Entry 5A20 (electron microscopy, 7.60 A resolution (low resolution: residue-level contacts below are approximate; hydrogen-bond / salt-bridge calls are withheld)); this record covers chains E and F of the 8 polymer chains in the assembly.

# Chain E (and F)
Molecule: Head completion protein GP16
Organism: Bacillus phage SPP1
Notes: chain F of this document is another copy of the same molecule, construct and numbering; everything in this record applies to it too
Reference sequence: O48446 (O48446_BPSPP); numbering as in UniProt (aligned over 1-109)
Sequence (109 residues; each row starts with the number of its first residue):
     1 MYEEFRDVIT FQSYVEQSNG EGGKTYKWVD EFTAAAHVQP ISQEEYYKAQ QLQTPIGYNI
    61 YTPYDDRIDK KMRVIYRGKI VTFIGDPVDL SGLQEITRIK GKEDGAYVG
Construct notes: conflict R6 (Pro in O48446)

# Interface between chain E and chain F
Residue-residue contacts (84; chain E residue first):
  M1(E) - L93(F)
  Y2(E) - D89(F)
  Y2(E) - L90(F)
  Y2(E) - S91(F)
  Y2(E) - G92(F)
  Y2(E) - L93(F)
  Y2(E) - Q94(F)
  Y2(E) - E95(F)
  Y2(E) - I96(F)
  F5(E) - Y64(F)
  F5(E) - E95(F)
  A36(E) - D89(F)
  H37(E) - V88(F)
  H37(E) - D89(F)
  H37(E) - L90(F)
  V38(E) - D86(F)
  V38(E) - P87(F)
  V38(E) - V88(F)
  V38(E) - K100(F)
  Q39(E) - L90(F)
  P40(E) - I99(F)
  P40(E) - K100(F)
  P40(E) - G101(F)
  I41(E) - K100(F)
  Q43(E) - L52(F)
  Q43(E) - Q53(F)
  Q43(E) - K102(F)
  E45(E) - I41(F)
  E45(E) - E44(F)
  Y46(E) - E44(F)
  Y46(E) - K48(F)
  Y47(E) - I41(F)
  Y47(E) - Q43(F)
  Y47(E) - E44(F)
  Y47(E) - K48(F)
  Y47(E) - A49(F)
  Y47(E) - Q53(F)
  K48(E) - K48(F)
  K48(E) - A49(F)
  A49(E) - A49(F)
  A49(E) - Q51(F)
  Q50(E) - E44(F)
  Q50(E) - A49(F)
  Q50(E) - Q50(F)
  Q50(E) - Q51(F)
  Q50(E) - L52(F)
  Q50(E) - Q53(F)
  Q51(E) - Q51(F)
  Q53(E) - K102(F)
  T54(E) - K102(F)
  T54(E) - E103(F)
  T54(E) - G105(F)
  T54(E) - A106(F)
  P55(E) - K100(F)
  P55(E) - K102(F)
  G57(E) - K100(F)
  Y58(E) - D86(F)
  Y58(E) - K100(F)
  Y58(E) - G101(F)
  Y58(E) - K102(F)
  N59(E) - K100(F)
  Y76(E) - P87(F)
  R77(E) - Y64(F)
  R77(E) - D65(F)
  R77(E) - D66(F)
  R77(E) - D69(F)
  R77(E) - P87(F)
  R77(E) - V88(F)
  R77(E) - D89(F)
  R77(E) - E95(F)
  R77(E) - I96(F)
  R77(E) - T97(F)
  G78(E) - K71(F)
  K79(E) - D69(F)
  K79(E) - K70(F)
  K79(E) - G85(F)
  K79(E) - D86(F)
  K79(E) - P87(F)
  K79(E) - I99(F)
  I80(E) - K70(F)
  I80(E) - G85(F)
  V81(E) - G85(F)
  V81(E) - D86(F)
  A106(E) - Y107(F)
Also at the interface, not in a pair above, chain E (33 interface residues in all): D7, S42, I60
Also at the interface, not in a pair above, chain F (43 interface residues in all): Y46, I60, T62, P63, R67, I84, D104

# Summary
33 residues of chain E and 43 residues of chain F are in contact.
Chain E and chain F are both Head completion protein GP16 (Bacillus phage SPP1); the structure, Structure of
bacteriophage SPP1 head-to-tail interface filled with DNA and tape measure protein, was determined by electron
microscopy, deposited together with 5A21.
